4POS - chains B and C of the 5 polymer chains in the assembly; structure by X-ray diffraction, 2.00 A resolution.

[Chain B (and C)]
Name: VP1
Source organism: Human polyomavirus 9
Notes: chain C of this document is another copy of the same molecule, construct and numbering; everything in this record applies to it too
Reference sequence: E9NQ90 (E9NQ90_9POLY); residues 31-304 here correspond to UniProt positions 32-305 (UniProt number = residue number + 1)
Amino-acid sequence (278 residues; each row starts with the number of its first residue):
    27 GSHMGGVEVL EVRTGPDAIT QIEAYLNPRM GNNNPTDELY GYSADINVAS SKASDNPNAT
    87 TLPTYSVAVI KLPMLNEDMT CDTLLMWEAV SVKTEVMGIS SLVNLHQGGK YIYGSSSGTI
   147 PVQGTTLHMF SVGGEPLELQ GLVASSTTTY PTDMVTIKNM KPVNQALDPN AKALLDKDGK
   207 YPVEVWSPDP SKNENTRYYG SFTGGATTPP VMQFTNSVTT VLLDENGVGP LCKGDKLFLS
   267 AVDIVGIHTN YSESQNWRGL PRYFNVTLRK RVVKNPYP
Not modelled in the structure: 27-32, 303-304 (chain C: 27-32, 104, 303-304)
Differences from the reference sequence: expression tag (27-30)
Bound ions: Ca2+ site 1: E49 (shared with S217(C) of chain C); Ca2+ site 2: S217 (shared with 1 residue of chain A)
From the paper describing this entry:
  - binding site for N-acetyl-alpha-neuraminic acid: E64, L65, Y68, D71, K78, H274, N276, Y277, S278, S280, N282
  - mutagenesis - N282V: decreased binding to 3SLN
  - mutagenesis - N282V: decreased binding to 3GSLN

[Chain B / chain C interface]
Pairs across the interface (109):
  E49(B) - S217(C)
  Y51(B) - L193(C)  hydrophobic
  Y51(B) - P195(C)
  N53(B) - A192(C)
  N53(B) - L193(C)  hydrogen bond (side chain-backbone)
  P61(B) - P188(C)
  P61(B) - V189(C)
  D63(B) - P188(C)
  E64(B) - K78(C)
  E64(B) - Q191(C)  hydrogen bond (backbone-side chain)
  L65(B) - K78(C)
  L65(B) - Q191(C)
  Y66(B) - P188(C)
  Y66(B) - V189(C)  hydrophobic
  Y66(B) - Q191(C)  hydrogen bond (backbone-side chain)
  Y66(B) - A192(C)  hydrophobic
  Y68(B) - A170(C)  hydrogen bond (side chain-backbone)
  K119(B) - R223(C)
  E121(B) - P216(C)
  E121(B) - Y224(C)  hydrogen bond
  M123(B) - L193(C)  hydrophobic
  M123(B) - P216(C)  hydrophobic
  G124(B) - S213(C)  hydrogen bond (backbone-side chain)
  I125(B) - F228(C)  hydrophobic
  S126(B) - Y91(C)
  S126(B) - L153(C)
  S126(B) - V209(C)  hydrogen bond (side chain-backbone)
  S126(B) - E210(C)
  S126(B) - W212(C)  hydrogen bond (side chain-backbone)
  S126(B) - S213(C)
  S127(B) - L168(C)
  S127(B) - E210(C)
  L128(B) - F228(C)  hydrophobic
  V129(B) - T151(C)
  V129(B) - E210(C)
  V129(B) - F228(C)  hydrophobic
  V129(B) - I270(C)  hydrophobic
  V129(B) - W283(C)  hydrophobic
  N130(B) - A170(C)
  N130(B) - E210(C)  hydrogen bond
  L131(B) - I72(C)
  L131(B) - V74(C)
  L131(B) - I273(C)  hydrophobic
  L131(B) - W283(C)  hydrophobic
  H132(B) - N73(C)
  H132(B) - V74(C)
  H132(B) - A75(C)  hydrogen bond (backbone-backbone)
  H132(B) - D81(C)  salt bridge
  H132(B) - P83(C)
  H132(B) - L88(C)
  H132(B) - T174(C)
  H132(B) - E210(C)  salt bridge
  Q133(B) - A170(C)
  G134(B) - A75(C)
  I138(B) - Q281(C)
  Y139(B) - K136(C)
  Y139(B) - T233(C)
  Y139(B) - T275(C)
  Y139(B) - E279(C)
  Y139(B) - Q281(C)
  G140(B) - E279(C)  hydrogen bond (backbone-side chain)
  S142(B) - S278(C)
  S142(B) - E279(C)
  S142(B) - S280(C)
  S143(B) - V74(C)
  S143(B) - E279(C)  hydrogen bond (backbone-backbone)
  S143(B) - Q281(C)
  G144(B) - V74(C)
  G144(B) - Q281(C)  hydrogen bond (backbone-side chain)
  T145(B) - V74(C)
  P147(B) - T151(C)
  P147(B) - G231(C)
  Q149(B) - G231(C)
  Q149(B) - A232(C)
  P235(B) - G230(C)
  P235(B) - T234(C)
  P236(B) - F228(C)  hydrophobic
  P236(B) - T229(C)
  P236(B) - G230(C)  hydrogen bond (backbone-backbone)
  P236(B) - G231(C)
  V237(B) - F228(C)
  V237(B) - T229(C)
  M238(B) - S227(C)
  M238(B) - F228(C)  hydrogen bond (backbone-backbone)
  Q239(B) - G226(C)
  Q239(B) - S227(C)
  F240(B) - L153(C)  hydrophobic
  F240(B) - M155(C)  hydrophobic
  F240(B) - P214(C)
  F240(B) - Y225(C)
  F240(B) - G226(C)  hydrogen bond (backbone-backbone)
  F240(B) - S227(C)
  T241(B) - Y224(C)  hydrogen bond (side chain-backbone)
  T241(B) - Y225(C)
  N242(B) - N219(C)  hydrogen bond (side chain-backbone)
  N242(B) - T222(C)  hydrogen bond (side chain-backbone)
  N242(B) - R223(C)  hydrogen bond (backbone-side chain)
  N242(B) - Y224(C)  hydrogen bond (side chain-backbone)
  S243(B) - R223(C)
  S243(B) - Y225(C)
  R284(B) - L168(C)
  R284(B) - V169(C)  hydrogen bond (side chain-backbone)
  R284(B) - A170(C)
  R284(B) - Q191(C)  hydrogen bond (side chain-backbone)
  L286(B) - L168(C)  hydrophobic
  P287(B) - L168(C)
  P287(B) - L193(C)  hydrophobic
  Y289(B) - P216(C)
  Y289(B) - S217(C)
Other interface residues (no listed pair), chain B (48 interface residues in all): P54, T62, Y137
Other interface residues (no listed pair), chain C (57 interface residues in all): I146, Q149, H154, S171, E251

[In short]
48 residues of chain B and 57 residues of chain C are in contact; the contacts include 23 hydrogen bonds and 2
salt bridges. Polar pairs include H132(B)-D81(C), H132(B)-E210(C) and N53(B)-L193(C). From the paper: a
binding site for N-acetyl-alpha-neuraminic acid at E64(B), L65(B) and Y68(B) among others; N282V of chain B
reduces binding to 3SLN.
Both chains are VP1 (Human polyomavirus 9). Entry 4POS (Structure of Human Polyomavirus 9 VP1 pentamer in
complex with 3'-sialyllactosamine) was determined by X-ray diffraction (same publication as 4POQ, 4POR and
4POT).
